Entry 6U9Q (X-ray diffraction, 1.83 A resolution); this record covers chains A and C of the 3 polymer chains in the assembly.

# Chain A
Name: B-cell lymphoma/leukemia 11A
Organism: Homo sapiens
UniProtKB: Q9H165 (BC11A_HUMAN); numbering as in UniProt (aligned over 730-835)
Chain sequence (110 residues; each row starts with the number of its first residue):
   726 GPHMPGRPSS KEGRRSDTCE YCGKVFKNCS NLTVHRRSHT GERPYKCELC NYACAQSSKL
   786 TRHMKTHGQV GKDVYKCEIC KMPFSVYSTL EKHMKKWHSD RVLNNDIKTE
Unresolved in the structure: 726-736, 826-835
Construct notes: expression tag (726-729)
Curated features (UniProtKB/Swiss-Prot):
  - zinc finger: Asp742 to His764 (C2H2-type 4), Tyr770 to His792 (C2H2-type 5), Tyr800 to His823 (C2H2-type 6)
  - binding site (Zn(2+)): Cys744, Cys747, His760, His764, Cys772, Cys775, His788, His792, Cys802, Cys805, His818, His823
  - cross-link: Lys833 (Glycyl lysine isopeptide (Lys-Gly) (interchain with G-Cter in SUMO2))

# Chain C
Molecule: DNA3
Sequence (13 nucleotides; row label = number of the first residue in the row):
     1 GCTTGACCAA TGC

# Interface between chain A and chain C
Contacting residue pairs (10; chain A residue first):
  Asn753(A) - DC2(C)  base contact
  Asn753(A) - DT3(C)  hydrogen bond to the base
  Ser755(A) - DC2(C)  sugar contact
  Ser755(A) - DT3(C)  base contact
  Gln781(A) - DG5(C)  hydrogen bond to the base
  Ser782(A) - DT4(C)  base contact
  Ser783(A) - DT4(C)  base contact
  Ser783(A) - DG5(C)  hydrogen bond to the base
  Lys784(A) - DA6(C)  base contact
  Arg787(A) - DC7(C)  base contact
Interface residues without a listed pair, chain A (10 interface residues in all): Cys754, Thr786, Lys817
Interface residues without a listed pair, chain C (8 interface residues in all): DG12, DC13

# In short
10 residues of chain A face 8 of chain C across their interface; the contacts include 3 hydrogen bonds. Polar
pairs include Asn753(A)-DT3(C), Gln781(A)-DG5(C) and Ser783(A)-DG5(C). UniProt lists 12 Zn2+-binding residues
on chain A.
Chain A is B-cell lymphoma/leukemia 11A (Homo sapiens) and chain C is DNA3; the structure, Crystal Structure
Analysis of DNA-BCL11A Znf domain complex, was determined by X-ray diffraction together with 8TLO from the
same study.
